PDB entry 6XRI | X-ray diffraction, 2.37 A resolution | chains A and F

Chain A (and F):
Protein: Uncharacterized protein
Organism: Mycolicibacterium smegmatis (strain ATCC 700084 / mc(2)155)
Notes: chain F of this document is another copy of the same molecule, construct and numbering; everything in this record applies to it too
UniProtKB: A0QU01 (A0QU01_MYCS2); residues 1-140 here = UniProt positions 1-140
Amino-acid sequence (140 residues; each row starts with the number of its first residue):
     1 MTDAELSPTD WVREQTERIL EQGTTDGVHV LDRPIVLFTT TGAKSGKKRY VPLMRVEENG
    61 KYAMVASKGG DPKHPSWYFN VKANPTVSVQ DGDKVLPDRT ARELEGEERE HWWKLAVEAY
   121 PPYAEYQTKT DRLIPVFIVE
Unresolved in the structure: 1-5 (chain F: 1-6)
From the paper describing this entry:
  - self-association interface (contacts with another copy of this molecule); pairs are residue here / residue on that copy: R13-A43, K44-E14, S76-L20 (hydrogen bond), E17, E21, V30, L31, T41, K44, S45, R49
  - contacts within the chain: E21-G27 (hydrogen bond), E21-T24 (hydrogen bond)
  - conformationally variable residues (helix shift): T9 to E21

How chain A and chain F interact:
Contacting residue pairs - 78 pairs, chain A then chain F:
  R13(A) - A43(F)
  R13(A) - K44(F)
  E14(A) - K44(F)
  T16(A) - F79(F)
  E17(A) - G42(F)
  E17(A) - A43(F)  hydrogen bond (side chain-backbone)
  E17(A) - K44(F)  hydrogen bond (side chain-backbone)
  E17(A) - S45(F)  hydrogen bond
  E17(A) - R49(F)  salt bridge
  E17(A) - N80(F)
  I19(A) - S76(F)
  L20(A) - R49(F)
  L20(A) - S76(F)  hydrogen bond (backbone-backbone)
  L20(A) - W77(F)  hydrophobic
  L20(A) - N80(F)
  E21(A) - R49(F)  salt bridge
  G23(A) - S76(F)
  G27(A) - K47(F)
  G27(A) - R49(F)  hydrogen bond (backbone-side chain)
  V28(A) - K47(F)
  V28(A) - K48(F)
  V28(A) - R49(F)
  V28(A) - Y50(F)  hydrogen bond (backbone-backbone)
  H29(A) - H29(F)  hydrogen bond
  H29(A) - Y50(F)
  V30(A) - Y50(F)  hydrogen bond (backbone-backbone)
  V30(A) - P52(F)
  V30(A) - W77(F)
  L31(A) - P52(F)  hydrophobic
  D32(A) - K68(F)  salt bridge
  D32(A) - P75(F)
  R33(A) - G69(F)
  P34(A) - M54(F)  hydrophobic
  P34(A) - Y120(F)
  P34(A) - Y126(F)
  I35(A) - I35(F)  hydrophobic
  I35(A) - P52(F)
  I35(A) - L53(F)
  I35(A) - M54(F)
  G42(A) - E17(F)
  A43(A) - R13(F)
  A43(A) - E17(F)
  K44(A) - R13(F)
  K44(A) - E17(F)  hydrogen bond (backbone-side chain)
  S45(A) - E17(F)  hydrogen bond
  K47(A) - G27(F)  hydrogen bond (side chain-backbone)
  R49(A) - E17(F)  salt bridge
  R49(A) - L20(F)
  R49(A) - E21(F)  salt bridge
  R49(A) - G27(F)  hydrogen bond (side chain-backbone)
  R49(A) - V28(F)
  Y50(A) - V28(F)  hydrogen bond (backbone-backbone)
  Y50(A) - H29(F)
  Y50(A) - V30(F)  hydrogen bond (backbone-backbone)
  V51(A) - V30(F)
  P52(A) - V30(F)
  P52(A) - L31(F)  hydrophobic
  P52(A) - I35(F)
  P52(A) - P52(F)  hydrophobic
  L53(A) - I35(F)
  M54(A) - P34(F)  hydrophobic
  M54(A) - I35(F)
  M54(A) - M54(F)  hydrophobic
  K68(A) - D32(F)  salt bridge
  G69(A) - R33(F)
  P75(A) - D32(F)
  S76(A) - I19(F)
  S76(A) - L20(F)  hydrogen bond (side chain-backbone)
  S76(A) - G23(F)
  S76(A) - V30(F)
  W77(A) - L20(F)  hydrophobic
  W77(A) - V30(F)
  W77(A) - D32(F)
  F79(A) - T16(F)
  N80(A) - T16(F)
  N80(A) - L20(F)
  A83(A) - T16(F)
  Y120(A) - P34(F)
Interface residues without a listed pair, chain A (43 interface residues in all): T40, G46, K48, S67, A119, Y126
Interface residues without a listed pair, chain F (44 interface residues in all): D10, E14, T24, T40, V51, S67, A83, A119

Summary:
The interface between chain A and chain F involves 43 residues on one side and 44 on the other; the contacts
include 15 hydrogen bonds and 6 salt bridges. Polar pairs include E17(A)-R49(F), E21(A)-R49(F) and
D32(A)-K68(F). From the paper: conformational variability at T9(A); a self-association interface involving
R13(A), E17(A) and E21(A) among others.
Both chains are Uncharacterized protein (Mycolicibacterium smegmatis (strain ATCC 700084 / mc(2)155)). Entry
6XRI (MSMEG_2027 domain-swapped dimer) was determined by X-ray diffraction, deposited together with 6WTA.
